3VBS - chains A and D of the 4 polymer chains in the assembly; structure by X-ray diffraction, 3.00 A resolution.

# Chain A
Name: Genome Polyprotein, capsid protein VP1
Source organism: Human enterovirus 71
Reference sequence: B2ZUN0 (B2ZUN0_9ENTO); residues 1-297 here correspond to UniProt positions 566-862 (UniProt number = residue number + 565)
Sequence (297 residues; numbered 1 to 297; the number before each row is that of its first residue):
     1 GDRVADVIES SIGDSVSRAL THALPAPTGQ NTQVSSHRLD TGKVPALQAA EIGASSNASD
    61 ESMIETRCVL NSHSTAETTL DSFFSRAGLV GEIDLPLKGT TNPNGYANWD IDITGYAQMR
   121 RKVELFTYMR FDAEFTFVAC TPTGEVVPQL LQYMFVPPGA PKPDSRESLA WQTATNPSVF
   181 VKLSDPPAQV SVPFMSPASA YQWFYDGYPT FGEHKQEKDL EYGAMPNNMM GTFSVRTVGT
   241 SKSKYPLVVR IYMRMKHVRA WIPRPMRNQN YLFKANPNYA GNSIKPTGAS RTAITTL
Small-molecule neighbours: sphingosine (SPH): Ile-111, Asp-112, Ile-113, Thr-114, Phe-131, Phe-135, Phe-137, Met-154, Phe-155, Pro-177, Val-179, Val-192, Met-195, Tyr-201, Trp-203, Asn-228, Met-230, Phe-233, Ala-275

# Chain D
Name: Genome Polyprotein, capsid protein VP4
Source organism: Human enterovirus 71
Reference sequence: B2ZUN0 (B2ZUN0_9ENTO); residue numbers follow UniProt; this construct covers 12-69
Sequence (58 residues; row label = number of the first residue in the row):
    12 SHENSNSATE GSTINYTTIN YYKDSYAATA GKQSLKQDPD KFANPVKDIF TEMAAPLK

# Chain A / chain D interface
Contacting residue pairs (68):
  Leu-20(A) / Val-57(D)
  Thr-21(A) / Asp-49(D)  hydrogen bond
  Thr-21(A) / Asp-51(D)
  Thr-21(A) / Lys-52(D)
  His-22(A) / Asp-49(D)
  Ala-23(A) / Lys-47(D)
  Ala-23(A) / Gln-48(D)
  Ala-23(A) / Asp-49(D)
  Leu-24(A) / Lys-47(D)
  Leu-24(A) / Gln-48(D)  hydrogen bond (backbone-backbone)
  Pro-25(A) / Leu-46(D)
  Pro-25(A) / Lys-47(D)
  Ala-26(A) / Leu-46(D)  hydrogen bond (backbone-backbone)
  Ala-26(A) / Gln-48(D)
  Pro-27(A) / Leu-46(D)  hydrophobic
  Gly-42(A) / Met-64(D)
  Lys-43(A) / Met-64(D)
  Val-44(A) / Glu-63(D)
  Val-44(A) / Met-64(D)  hydrogen bond (backbone-backbone)
  Val-44(A) / Ala-65(D)
  Pro-45(A) / Glu-63(D)
  Leu-47(A) / Pro-67(D)
  Gln-48(A) / Pro-67(D)
  Ala-49(A) / Pro-67(D)  hydrophobic
  Ala-49(A) / Leu-68(D)  hydrophobic
  Ile-52(A) / Val-57(D)  hydrophobic
  Ile-52(A) / Phe-61(D)  hydrophobic
  Ile-52(A) / Pro-67(D)  hydrophobic
  Ala-54(A) / Ala-54(D)
  Ala-54(A) / Asn-55(D)
  Ser-55(A) / Ala-54(D)  hydrogen bond (backbone-backbone)
  Asn-57(A) / Phe-61(D)
  Asn-57(A) / Thr-62(D)
  Asn-57(A) / Glu-63(D)
  Ala-58(A) / Glu-63(D)
  Ser-59(A) / Glu-63(D)  hydrogen bond
  Ser-62(A) / Glu-63(D)  hydrogen bond
  Thr-75(A) / Leu-46(D)
  Thr-79(A) / Gln-44(D)  hydrogen bond
  Thr-79(A) / Leu-46(D)
  Leu-80(A) / Gln-44(D)
  Asp-81(A) / Tyr-27(D)
  Asp-81(A) / Ala-41(D)
  Asp-81(A) / Gln-44(D)  hydrogen bond
  Ser-85(A) / Ala-41(D)
  Arg-130(A) / Ala-19(D)  hydrogen bond (side chain-backbone)
  Phe-131(A) / Ala-19(D)
  Asp-132(A) / Ser-18(D)
  Asp-132(A) / Ala-19(D)  hydrogen bond (side chain-backbone)
  Asp-132(A) / Tyr-37(D)
  Ser-191(A) / Tyr-37(D)
  Ser-191(A) / Ala-38(D)
  Val-192(A) / Tyr-37(D)
  Pro-193(A) / Tyr-37(D)
  Arg-254(A) / Ala-41(D)
  Lys-256(A) / Tyr-37(D)  hydrogen bond (side chain-backbone)
  Lys-256(A) / Ala-38(D)  hydrogen bond (side chain-backbone)
  Lys-256(A) / Ala-39(D)  hydrogen bond (side chain-backbone)
  His-257(A) / Ser-18(D)
  His-257(A) / Ala-19(D)
  His-257(A) / Thr-20(D)
  His-257(A) / Ser-36(D)
  His-257(A) / Tyr-37(D)
  His-257(A) / Ala-39(D)  hydrogen bond (side chain-backbone)
  His-257(A) / Thr-40(D)  hydrogen bond (side chain-backbone)
  Val-258(A) / Tyr-27(D)
  Arg-259(A) / Thr-20(D)
  Pro-263(A) / Phe-53(D)
Also at the interface, not in a pair above, chain A (42 interface residues in all): Gly-53, Ala-76, Phe-194
Also at the interface, not in a pair above, chain D (34 interface residues in all): Asn-17, Gly-22, Ser-23, Pro-56, Lys-58, Ala-66

# Summary
42 residues of chain A face 34 of chain D across their interface, with 16 hydrogen bonds. Polar contacts
include Thr-21(A)/Asp-49(D), Ser-59(A)/Glu-63(D) and Ser-62(A)/Glu-63(D). Chain A binds sphingosine.
Chain A is Genome Polyprotein, capsid protein VP1 and chain D is Genome Polyprotein, capsid protein VP4, both
from Human enterovirus 71; the structure, Crystal structure of human Enterovirus 71, was determined by X-ray
diffraction together with 3VBF, 3VBH, 3VBO, 3VBR and 3VBU from the same study.
